PDB entry 1P3B | X-ray diffraction, 3.00 A resolution | chains E and F of the 10 polymer chains in the assembly

[Chain E]
Name: Histone H3
Source organism: Xenopus laevis
Reference sequence: Q7ZT64 (Q7ZT64_9ZZZZ); residues 601-735 here correspond to UniProt positions 2-136 (UniProt number = residue number - 599)
Amino-acid sequence (135 residues; row label = number of the first residue in the row):
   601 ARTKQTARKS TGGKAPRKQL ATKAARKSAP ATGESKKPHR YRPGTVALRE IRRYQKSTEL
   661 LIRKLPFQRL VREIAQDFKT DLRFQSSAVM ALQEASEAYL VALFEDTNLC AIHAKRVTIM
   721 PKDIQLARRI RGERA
Unresolved in the structure: 601-636
Differences from the reference sequence: conflict Glu634 (Gly35 in Q7ZT64), Ser635 (Val36 in Q7ZT64), Ala702 (Gly103 in Q7ZT64)

[Chain F]
Name: Histone H4
Source organism: Xenopus laevis
Reference sequence: P62799 (H4_XENLA); residues 201-302 here correspond to UniProt positions 1-102 (UniProt number = residue number - 200)
Amino-acid sequence (102 residues; row label = number of the first residue in the row):
   201 SGRGKGGKGL GKGGAKRHRK VLRDNIQGIT KPAIRRLARR GGVKAISGLI YEETRGVLKV
   261 FLENVIRDAV TYTEHAKRKT VTAMDVVYAL KRQGRTLYGF GG
Unresolved in the structure: 201-221
Differences from the reference sequence: conflict Ala245 (Arg46 in P62799)

[How chain E and chain F interact]
Residue-residue contacts - 102 pairs, chain E then chain F:
  Gly644(E) - Lys244(F)
  Ala647(E) - Arg239(F)
  Ala647(E) - Lys244(F)
  Leu648(E) - Lys244(F)
  Glu650(E) - Arg235(F)
  Glu650(E) - Arg239(F)  salt bridge
  Ile651(E) - Arg239(F)
  Ile651(E) - Gly242(F)
  Ile651(E) - Val243(F)
  Tyr654(E) - Arg236(F)
  Tyr654(E) - Arg239(F)
  Tyr654(E) - Arg240(F)  hydrogen bond (backbone-side chain)
  Gln655(E) - Arg240(F)  hydrogen bond (side chain-backbone)
  Gln655(E) - Gly242(F)
  Ser657(E) - Arg240(F)  hydrogen bond
  Thr658(E) - Arg240(F)
  Glu659(E) - Arg240(F)  salt bridge
  Leu661(E) - Ala233(F)
  Leu661(E) - Arg236(F)  hydrogen bond (backbone-side chain)
  Leu661(E) - Leu237(F)
  Leu661(E) - Arg240(F)
  Ile662(E) - Leu237(F)  hydrophobic
  Pro666(E) - Gly228(F)
  Arg669(E) - Asn225(F)  hydrogen bond
  Leu670(E) - Asn225(F)
  Leu670(E) - Ile226(F)  hydrophobic
  Leu670(E) - Ile229(F)  hydrophobic
  Leu670(E) - Leu262(F)  hydrophobic
  Val671(E) - Ile266(F)
  Arg672(E) - Leu222(F)
  Glu673(E) - Leu222(F)
  Glu673(E) - Arg223(F)  hydrogen bond (side chain-backbone)
  Glu673(E) - Asp224(F)
  Glu673(E) - Asn225(F)  hydrogen bond
  Ile674(E) - Leu262(F)  hydrophobic
  Ile674(E) - Glu263(F)
  Ile674(E) - Ile266(F)  hydrophobic
  Ala675(E) - Ile266(F)  hydrophobic
  Gln676(E) - Leu222(F)
  Phe678(E) - Glu263(F)
  Phe678(E) - Arg267(F)
  Lys679(E) - Glu274(F)  salt bridge
  Leu682(E) - Val270(F)  hydrophobic
  Leu682(E) - Lys279(F)
  Arg683(E) - Lys279(F)  hydrogen bond (backbone-backbone)
  Arg683(E) - Thr280(F)
  Arg683(E) - Val281(F)  hydrogen bond (backbone-backbone)
  Phe684(E) - Val281(F)  hydrophobic
  Gln685(E) - Val281(F)  hydrogen bond (backbone-backbone)
  Gln685(E) - Thr282(F)
  Gln685(E) - Ala283(F)  hydrogen bond (side chain-backbone)
  Ser687(E) - Ala283(F)
  Ser687(E) - Phe300(F)
  Ala688(E) - Val281(F)
  Ala688(E) - Thr282(F)
  Ala688(E) - Ala283(F)  hydrophobic
  Ala688(E) - Val286(F)
  Met690(E) - Phe300(F)  hydrophobic
  Ala691(E) - Val286(F)  hydrophobic
  Ala691(E) - Leu297(F)
  Ala691(E) - Phe300(F)
  Leu692(E) - Val265(F)  hydrophobic
  Leu692(E) - Val286(F)  hydrophobic
  Glu694(E) - Phe300(F)
  Ala695(E) - Leu290(F)  hydrophobic
  Ser696(E) - Phe261(F)
  Ser696(E) - Leu262(F)
  Glu697(E) - Leu237(F)
  Ala698(E) - Arg295(F)
  Tyr699(E) - Val257(F)
  Tyr699(E) - Phe261(F)  hydrophobic
  Tyr699(E) - Arg295(F)
  Leu700(E) - Leu237(F)  hydrophobic
  Leu700(E) - Leu258(F)  hydrophobic
  Val701(E) - Leu237(F)  hydrophobic
  Val701(E) - Arg240(F)
  Val701(E) - Gly241(F)
  Leu703(E) - Val257(F)  hydrophobic
  Phe704(E) - Ile234(F)  hydrophobic
  Phe704(E) - Leu237(F)
  Phe704(E) - Ala238(F)  hydrophobic
  Phe704(E) - Val243(F)
  Phe704(E) - Thr254(F)
  Glu705(E) - Gly241(F)
  Asn708(E) - Gly242(F)  hydrogen bond (side chain-backbone)
  Asn708(E) - Val243(F)
  Val717(E) - Ala245(F)
  Thr718(E) - Ala245(F)
  Thr718(E) - Ile246(F)
  Thr718(E) - Ser247(F)
  Ile719(E) - Val243(F)  hydrophobic
  Ile719(E) - Ala245(F)  hydrogen bond (backbone-backbone)
  Ile719(E) - Ser247(F)  hydrogen bond (backbone-backbone)
  Ile719(E) - Ile250(F)
  Met720(E) - Ile250(F)
  Pro721(E) - Leu249(F)  hydrophobic
  Pro721(E) - Ile250(F)
  Pro721(E) - Glu253(F)
  Ile724(E) - Glu253(F)
  Ile724(E) - Thr254(F)
  Gln725(E) - Glu253(F)  hydrogen bond
  Arg728(E) - Val257(F)
Other interface residues (no listed pair), chain E (55 interface residues in all): Phe667, Asp681, Arg734
Other interface residues (no listed pair), chain F (47 interface residues in all): Lys259

[Summary]
Chain E and chain F form an interface of 55 and 47 residues respectively, with 15 hydrogen bonds and 3 salt
bridges. Among the polar pairs are Glu650(E)-Arg239(F), Glu659(E)-Arg240(F) and Lys679(E)-Glu274(F).
Chain E is Histone H3 and chain F is Histone H4, both from Xenopus laevis; the structure, Crystallographic
Studies of Nucleosome Core Particles containing Histone 'Sin' Mutants, was determined by X-ray diffraction,
deposited together with 1P34, 1P3A, 1P3F, 1P3G, 1P3I, 1P3K and 4 further entries.
